6HVQ - chains A and E of the 6 polymer chains in the assembly; structure by X-ray diffraction, 1.90 A resolution.

# Chain A
Protein: DNA protection during starvation protein
From: Listeria innocua serovar 6a (strain ATCC BAA-680 / CLIP 11262)
Notes: EC 1.16.-.-
UniProtKB: P80725 (DPS_LISIN); numbering as in UniProt (aligned over 1-156)
Chain sequence (156 residues; each row starts with the number of its first residue):
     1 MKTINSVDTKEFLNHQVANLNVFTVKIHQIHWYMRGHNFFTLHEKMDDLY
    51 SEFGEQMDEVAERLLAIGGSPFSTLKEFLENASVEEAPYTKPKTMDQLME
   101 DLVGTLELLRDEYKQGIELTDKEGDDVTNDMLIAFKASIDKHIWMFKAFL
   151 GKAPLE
Not modelled in the structure: 1-4
Metal / ion sites: lanthanum (III) ion site 1: Asn5, Ser6, Glu11; lanthanum (III) ion site 2: His31 (shared with 2 residues of chain B); lanthanum (III) ion site 3 near Glu44 (its only coordinating residue here); lanthanum (III) ion site 4: Asp58, Glu62 (shared with 1 residue of chain B); lanthanum (III) ion site 5 near Asp58 (its only coordinating residue here); lanthanum (III) ion site 6 near Glu118 (its only coordinating residue here); lanthanum (III) ion site 7 near Asp121 (its only coordinating residue here); lanthanum (III) ion site 8: Asp130 (shared with 1 residue of chain C; Asp130(E) of chain E)

# Chain E
Protein: DNA protection during starvation protein
From: Listeria innocua serovar 6a (strain ATCC BAA-680 / CLIP 11262)
Notes: EC 1.16.-.-
UniProtKB: P80725 (DPS_LISIN); residues 1-156 here = UniProt positions 1-156
Chain sequence (156 residues; row label = number of the first residue in the row):
     1 MKTINSVDTKEFLNHQVANLNVFTVKIHQIHWYMRGHNFFTLHEKHDDLY
    51 SEFGEQMDEVAERLLAIGGSPFSTLKEFLENASVEEAPYTKPKTMDQLME
   101 DLVGTLELLRDEYKQGIELTDKEGDDVTNDMLIAFKASIDKHIWMFKAFL
   151 GKAPLE
Not modelled in the structure: 1-4
Construct notes: conflict His46 (Met in P80725)
Metal / ion sites: lanthanum (III) ion site 1: His31 (shared with 2 residues of chain F); lanthanum (III) ion site 2 near Glu44 (its only coordinating residue here); lanthanum (III) ion site 3 near Asp58 (its only coordinating residue here); lanthanum (III) ion site 4: Asp58, Glu62 (shared with 1 residue of chain F); lanthanum (III) ion site 5 near Glu85 (its only coordinating residue here); lanthanum (III) ion site 6 near Glu118 (its only coordinating residue here); lanthanum (III) ion site 7 near Asp121 (its only coordinating residue here); lanthanum (III) ion site 8: Asp130 (shared with Asp130(A) of chain A; 1 residue of chain C)

# How chain A and chain E interact
Contacting residue pairs (15; chain A residue first):
  Lys114(A) - Gly124(E)  hydrogen bond (side chain-backbone)
  Lys114(A) - Asp126(E)  salt bridge
  Ile117(A) - Asp126(E)
  Glu118(A) - Asp126(E)
  Asp130(A) - Asp130(E)
  Ile133(A) - Asp126(E)
  Ile133(A) - Val127(E)
  Ile133(A) - Asp130(E)
  Ala137(A) - Val127(E)  hydrophobic
  Asp140(A) - Arg63(E)  salt bridge
  Asp140(A) - Ala66(E)
  Trp144(A) - Glu62(E)
  Trp144(A) - Leu65(E)  hydrophobic
  Pro154(A) - Leu65(E)
  Leu155(A) - Ile67(E)
Other interface residues (no listed pair), chain A (12 interface residues in all): Lys136, Lys141
Other interface residues (no listed pair), chain E (10 interface residues in all): Gly68

# In short
Chain A and chain E form an interface of 12 and 10 residues respectively, with 1 hydrogen bond and 2 salt
bridges. Among the polar pairs are Lys114(A)-Asp126(E), Asp140(A)-Arg63(E) and Lys114(A)-Gly124(E). Asn5(A),
Ser6(A) and Glu11(A) coordinate lanthanum (III) ion site 1.
Chain A is DNA protection during starvation protein and chain E is DNA protection during starvation protein,
both from Listeria innocua serovar 6a (strain ATCC BAA-680 / CLIP 11262); the structure, The structure of Dps
from Listeria innocua soaked before soaking experiments with Zn, Co and La, was determined by X-ray
diffraction, deposited together with 6SEV, 6HUI, 6HX2 and 6HV1.
